Entry 3E5X (X-ray diffraction, 2.00 A resolution); this record covers chains A and B.

# Chain A (and B)
Molecule: Cyclic nucleotide-binding protein
Source organism: Desulfitobacterium hafniense
Notes: chain B of this document is another copy of the same molecule, construct and numbering; everything in this record applies to it too
UniProtKB: Q18R04 (Q18R04_DESHD); residue numbers follow UniProt; this construct covers 1-232
Sequence (250 residues; row label = number of the first residue in the row):
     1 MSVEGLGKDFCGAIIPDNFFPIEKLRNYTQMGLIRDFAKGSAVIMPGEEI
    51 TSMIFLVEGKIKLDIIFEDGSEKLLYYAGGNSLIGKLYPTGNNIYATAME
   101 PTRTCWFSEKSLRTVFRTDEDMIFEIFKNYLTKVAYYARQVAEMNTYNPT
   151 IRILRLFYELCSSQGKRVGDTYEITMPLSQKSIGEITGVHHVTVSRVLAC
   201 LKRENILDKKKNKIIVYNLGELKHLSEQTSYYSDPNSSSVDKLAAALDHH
Unresolved in the structure: 1-8, 223-250 (chain B: 1-8, 228-250)
Small-molecule neighbours:
  - (3-chloro-4-hydroxyphenyl)acetic acid (3C4), molecule 1: Leu63, Leu75, Tyr76, Leu83, Ile84, Gly85, Lys86, Thr90, Asn92, Ile94, Tyr130, Lys133
  - (3-chloro-4-hydroxyphenyl)acetic acid (3C4), molecule 2: Leu131, Val134, Ala135

# Interface between chain A and chain B
Contacting residue pairs - 114 pairs, chain A then chain B:
  Asp9(A) - Tyr88(B)
  Asp9(A) - Pro89(B)
  Phe10(A) - Pro89(B)
  Phe10(A) - Thr90(B)
  Phe10(A) - Gly91(B)
  Cys11(A) - Tyr88(B)  hydrophobic
  Cys11(A) - Pro89(B)  hydrogen bond (backbone-backbone)
  Cys11(A) - Thr90(B)
  Gly12(A) - Thr90(B)
  Met53(A) - Phe127(B)  hydrophobic
  Ile65(A) - Arg139(B)
  Ile65(A) - Ala142(B)  hydrophobic
  Phe67(A) - Ala142(B)  hydrophobic
  Phe67(A) - Glu143(B)
  Phe67(A) - Thr146(B)
  Phe67(A) - Tyr147(B)
  Phe67(A) - Arg155(B)
  Glu68(A) - Arg155(B)  salt bridge
  Asp69(A) - Tyr147(B)  hydrogen bond
  Ser71(A) - Thr146(B)
  Ser71(A) - Tyr147(B)
  Lys73(A) - Ala142(B)
  Lys73(A) - Asn145(B)  hydrogen bond (side chain-backbone)
  Lys73(A) - Thr146(B)
  Leu75(A) - Ala138(B)
  Gly85(A) - Leu131(B)
  Leu87(A) - Phe124(B)  hydrophobic
  Leu87(A) - Phe127(B)  hydrophobic
  Tyr88(A) - Asp9(B)
  Tyr88(A) - Cys11(B)  hydrophobic
  Tyr88(A) - Phe124(B)
  Tyr88(A) - Lys128(B)
  Tyr88(A) - Leu131(B)
  Pro89(A) - Asp9(B)
  Pro89(A) - Phe10(B)
  Pro89(A) - Cys11(B)  hydrogen bond (backbone-backbone)
  Thr90(A) - Phe10(B)
  Thr90(A) - Cys11(B)
  Thr90(A) - Gly12(B)
  Thr90(A) - Leu131(B)
  Thr90(A) - Ala135(B)
  Gly91(A) - Phe10(B)
  Asn92(A) - Ala135(B)  hydrogen bond (side chain-backbone)
  Asn92(A) - Arg139(B)
  Glu109(A) - Phe124(B)
  Arg113(A) - Glu120(B)  salt bridge
  Arg113(A) - Asp121(B)  salt bridge
  Arg113(A) - Phe124(B)
  Phe116(A) - Ile123(B)  hydrophobic
  Phe116(A) - Phe124(B)  hydrophobic
  Phe116(A) - Phe127(B)  hydrophobic
  Arg117(A) - Glu120(B)  salt bridge
  Glu120(A) - Arg113(B)  salt bridge
  Glu120(A) - Arg117(B)  salt bridge
  Asp121(A) - Arg113(B)  salt bridge
  Ile123(A) - Phe116(B)  hydrophobic
  Ile123(A) - Ile123(B)  hydrophobic
  Phe124(A) - Tyr88(B)
  Phe124(A) - Glu109(B)
  Phe124(A) - Arg113(B)
  Phe124(A) - Phe116(B)  hydrophobic
  Ile126(A) - Phe127(B)  hydrophobic
  Phe127(A) - Met53(B)  hydrophobic
  Phe127(A) - Phe116(B)  hydrophobic
  Phe127(A) - Ile126(B)  hydrophobic
  Phe127(A) - Phe127(B)  hydrophobic
  Phe127(A) - Tyr130(B)  hydrophobic
  Lys128(A) - Tyr88(B)
  Tyr130(A) - Phe127(B)  hydrophobic
  Tyr130(A) - Tyr130(B)  hydrophobic
  Tyr130(A) - Leu131(B)  hydrophobic
  Tyr130(A) - Val134(B)
  Leu131(A) - Gly85(B)
  Leu131(A) - Tyr88(B)
  Leu131(A) - Thr90(B)
  Leu131(A) - Tyr130(B)  hydrophobic
  Lys133(A) - Val134(B)
  Val134(A) - Tyr130(B)
  Val134(A) - Lys133(B)
  Val134(A) - Val134(B)  hydrophobic
  Ala135(A) - Thr90(B)
  Ala135(A) - Asn92(B)  hydrogen bond (backbone-side chain)
  Tyr137(A) - Tyr137(B)  hydrophobic
  Tyr137(A) - Ala138(B)
  Tyr137(A) - Val141(B)
  Ala138(A) - Leu75(B)
  Ala138(A) - Tyr137(B)  hydrophobic
  Arg139(A) - Ile65(B)
  Arg139(A) - Phe67(B)
  Arg139(A) - Glu68(B)  salt bridge
  Arg139(A) - Asn92(B)  hydrogen bond
  Gln140(A) - Val141(B)
  Val141(A) - Tyr137(B)
  Val141(A) - Gln140(B)
  Val141(A) - Val141(B)  hydrophobic
  Val141(A) - Met144(B)
  Ala142(A) - Ile65(B)  hydrophobic
  Ala142(A) - Phe67(B)  hydrophobic
  Ala142(A) - Lys73(B)
  Glu143(A) - Phe67(B)
  Met144(A) - Val141(B)  hydrophobic
  Met144(A) - Met144(B)  hydrophobic
  Met144(A) - Asn145(B)
  Asn145(A) - Lys73(B)  hydrogen bond (backbone-side chain)
  Asn145(A) - Met144(B)
  Asn145(A) - Gly188(B)
  Thr146(A) - Phe67(B)
  Thr146(A) - Ser71(B)
  Thr146(A) - Lys73(B)
  Tyr147(A) - Phe67(B)
  Tyr147(A) - Asp69(B)  hydrogen bond
  Arg155(A) - Phe67(B)
  Arg155(A) - Glu68(B)  salt bridge
  Gly188(A) - Asn145(B)
Interface residues without a listed pair, chain A (50 interface residues in all): Leu112, Glu159
Interface residues without a listed pair, chain B (51 interface residues in all): Lys86, Leu87, Leu112, Glu185

# Summary
50 residues of chain A face 51 of chain B across their interface, with 9 hydrogen bonds and 9 salt bridges.
Polar pairs include Glu68(A)-Arg155(B), Arg113(A)-Glu120(B) and Arg113(A)-Asp121(B). Bound to chain A:
(3-chloro-4-hydroxyphenyl)acetic acid.
Both chains are Cyclic nucleotide-binding protein (Desulfitobacterium hafniense). Entry 3E5X (OCPA complexed
CprK) was determined by X-ray diffraction (same publication as 3E5Q, 3E5U, 3E6B, 3E6C and 3E6D).
